Entry 5LWM (X-ray diffraction, 1.55 A resolution); this record covers chain A.

[Chain A]
Molecule: Tyrosine-protein kinase JAK3
Organism: Homo sapiens
Notes: EC 2.7.10.2
UniProtKB: P52333 (JAK3_HUMAN); residues 812-1103 here = UniProt positions 812-1103
Amino-acid sequence (294 residues; numbered 810 to 1103; the number before each row is that of its first residue):
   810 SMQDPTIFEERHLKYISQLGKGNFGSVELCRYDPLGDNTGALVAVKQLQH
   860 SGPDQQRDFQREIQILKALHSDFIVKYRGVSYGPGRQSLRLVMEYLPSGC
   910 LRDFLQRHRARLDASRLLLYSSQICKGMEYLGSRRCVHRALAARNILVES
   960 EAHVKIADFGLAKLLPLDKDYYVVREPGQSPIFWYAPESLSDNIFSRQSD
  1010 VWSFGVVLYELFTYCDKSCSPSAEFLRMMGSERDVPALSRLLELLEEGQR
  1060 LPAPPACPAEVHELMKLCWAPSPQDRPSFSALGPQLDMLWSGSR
Disordered / not traced: 810-813
Sequence notes: expression tag (810-811); conflict A949 (Asp in P52333), S1040 (Cys in P52333), S1048 (Cys in P52333)
Small-molecule neighbours:
  - 79T (2-cyano-3-[5-(3-cyclohexyl-3,5,8,10-tetrazatricyclo[7.3.0.02,6]dodeca-1,4,6,8,11-pentaen-4-yl)furan-2-yl]-N,N-dimethyl-prop-2-enamide): L828, G829, V836, A853, V884, M902, E903, Y904, L905, G908, C909, R911, D912, R953, N954, L956, A966, D967
  - 1-phenylurea (PHU): F992, W1011, V1015, P1030, F1034, M1037, L1050, L1054, Q1058, R1059, L1060, W1078
What the authors report for this chain:
  - binding site for 79T: R911, D912, R953
  - conformationally variable residues (side-chain flip): R911, R953
  - specificity-determining residues: R911 (proposed by the authors, not directly observed)
  - specificity-determining residues: C909, D912 (by similarity / conservation)
  - mutagenesis - R911A/R953A, R953A: unchanged binding to 79T

[Overview]
Chain A binds compound 79T and 1-phenylurea. From the paper: a binding site for 79T at R911, D912 and R953;
R911A/R953A and R953A leave binding to 79T unchanged.
Chain A is Tyrosine-protein kinase JAK3 (Homo sapiens); the structure, Crystal structure of JAK3 in complex
with Compound 4 (FM381), was determined by X-ray diffraction, deposited together with 5LWN.
